6Y28 - chains A and B of the 3 polymer chains in the assembly; structure by X-ray diffraction, 1.69 A resolution.

Chain A:
Molecule: MHC class I antigen
Source organism: Homo sapiens
UniProt: A3F718 (A3F718_HUMAN); residues 1-276 here correspond to UniProt positions 11-286 (UniProt number = residue number + 10)
Sequence (276 residues; numbered 1 to 276; the number before each row is that of its first residue):
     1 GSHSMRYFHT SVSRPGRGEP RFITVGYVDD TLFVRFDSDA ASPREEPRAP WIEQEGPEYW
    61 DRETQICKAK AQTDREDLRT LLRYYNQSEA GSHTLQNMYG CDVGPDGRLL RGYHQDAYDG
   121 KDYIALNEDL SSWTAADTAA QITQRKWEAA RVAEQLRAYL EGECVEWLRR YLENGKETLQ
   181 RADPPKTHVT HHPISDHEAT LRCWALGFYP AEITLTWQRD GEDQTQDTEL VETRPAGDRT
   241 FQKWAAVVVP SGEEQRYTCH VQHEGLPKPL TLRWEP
Disulfide bonds: C101-C164, C203-C259

Chain B:
Molecule: Beta-2-microglobulin
Source organism: Homo sapiens
UniProt: P61769 (B2MG_HUMAN); residues 1-99 here correspond to UniProt positions 21-119 (UniProt number = residue number + 20)
Sequence (100 residues; numbered 0 to 99; the number before each row is that of its first residue; numbering starts at 0):
     0 MIQRTPKIQV YSRHPAENGK SNFLNCYVSG FHPSDIEVDL LKNGERIEKV EHSDLSFSKD
    60 WSFYLLYYTE FTPTEKDEYA CRVNHVTLSQ PKIVKWDRDM
Differences from the reference sequence: initiating methionine (0)
Disulfide bonds: C25-C80
Curated features (UniProtKB/Swiss-Prot):
  - modified residue: Q2 (Pyrrolidone carboxylic acid)
  - glycosylation: I1 (N-linked (Glc) (glycation) isoleucine), K19 (N-linked (Glc) (glycation) lysine), K41 (N-linked (Glc) (glycation) lysine), K48 (N-linked (Glc) (glycation) lysine), K58 (N-linked (Glc) (glycation) lysine), K91 (N-linked (Glc) (glycation) lysine), K94 (N-linked (Glc) (glycation) lysine)

Interface between chain A and chain B:
Contacting residue pairs - 52 pairs, chain A then chain B:
  F8(A) - S55(B)
  F8(A) - F56(B)  hydrophobic
  H9(A) - F56(B)
  T10(A) - L54(B)
  T10(A) - F56(B)
  T10(A) - F62(B)
  V12(A) - S33(B)
  I23(A) - L54(B)
  V25(A) - D53(B)
  V25(A) - S55(B)
  Y27(A) - Y63(B)
  R35(A) - D53(B)  salt bridge
  T94(A) - H31(B)
  T94(A) - F62(B)
  Q96(A) - F56(B)
  Q96(A) - W60(B)  hydrogen bond (side chain-backbone)
  Q96(A) - F62(B)
  N97(A) - F56(B)
  Q115(A) - W60(B)
  D116(A) - W60(B)
  A117(A) - W60(B)  hydrophobic
  D119(A) - M0(B)
  D119(A) - I1(B)
  D119(A) - H31(B)  hydrogen bond (backbone-side chain)
  G120(A) - I1(B)
  G120(A) - H31(B)
  K121(A) - I1(B)
  D122(A) - W60(B)  hydrogen bond
  H192(A) - D98(B)
  R202(A) - D98(B)  hydrogen bond (side chain-backbone)
  W204(A) - D98(B)
  W204(A) - M99(B)
  V231(A) - Q8(B)
  E232(A) - K6(B)
  E232(A) - Q8(B)  hydrogen bond (backbone-side chain)
  E232(A) - Y26(B)
  E232(A) - S28(B)  hydrogen bond
  T233(A) - Y26(B)
  R234(A) - Q8(B)  hydrogen bond
  R234(A) - Y10(B)
  R234(A) - M99(B)  hydrogen bond (side chain-backbone)
  P235(A) - Y10(B)  hydrogen bond (backbone-side chain)
  P235(A) - N24(B)
  P235(A) - Y26(B)
  A236(A) - R12(B)  hydrogen bond (backbone-side chain)
  A236(A) - N24(B)  hydrogen bond (backbone-side chain)
  G237(A) - R12(B)  hydrogen bond (backbone-side chain)
  D238(A) - R12(B)
  Q242(A) - Y10(B)
  Q242(A) - S11(B)  hydrogen bond (side chain-backbone)
  Q242(A) - R12(B)  hydrogen bond (side chain-backbone)
  W244(A) - M99(B)  hydrogen bond (side chain-backbone)
Other interface residues (no listed pair), chain A (34 interface residues in all): S92, H93, M98
Other interface residues (no listed pair), chain B (23 interface residues in all): H13, L65

Overview:
34 residues of chain A face 23 of chain B across their interface, with 15 hydrogen bonds and 1 salt bridge.
Among the polar pairs are R35(A)-D53(B), Q96(A)-W60(B) and D119(A)-H31(B).
Chain A is MHC class I antigen and chain B is Beta-2-microglobulin, both from Homo sapiens; the structure,
Crystal structure of HLA-B2705 complexed with the nona-peptide mE, was determined by X-ray diffraction.
